PDB entry 3CLE | X-ray diffraction, 2.50 A resolution | chains L and H

# Chain L
Molecule: Fab light chain
Source organism: Mus musculus
Notes: antibody fragment or engineered binder
Sequence (214 residues; each row starts with the number of its first residue):
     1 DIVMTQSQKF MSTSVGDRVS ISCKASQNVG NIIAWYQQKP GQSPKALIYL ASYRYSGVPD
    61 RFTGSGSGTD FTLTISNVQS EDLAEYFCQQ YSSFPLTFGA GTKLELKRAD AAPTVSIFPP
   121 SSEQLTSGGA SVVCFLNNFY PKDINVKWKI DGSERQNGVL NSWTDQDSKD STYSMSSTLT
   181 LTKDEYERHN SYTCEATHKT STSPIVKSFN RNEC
Disordered / not traced: 213-214
Disulfides: Cys23-Cys88, Cys134-Cys194

# Chain H
Molecule: Fab heavy chain
Source organism: Mus musculus
Notes: antibody fragment or engineered binder
Sequence (220 residues; numbered 1 to 226 plus 5 insertion-coded residues; 11 numbers in that range are skipped by the numbering (no residue carries them; nothing is unmodelled there); the number before each row is that of its first residue; a row labelled like 82A-82C holds insertion residues (82A, then the next letters in order)):
     1 QAQLQESGAE LVRPGASVKM SCKASGYRFT SYNMHWVKQT PRQGLEWIGA IY
   52A P
    53 GNGDTSYNQK FKGKATLTVD KSSSTAYMQL
82A-82C SSL
    83 TSEDSAVYFC ARGRLSLG
  100A F
   101 DYWGQGSTLT VSSAKTTAPS VYPLAPVCGD TTGSSVTLGC LVKGYFPEPV TL
   154 TW
   160 NSGSLSSG
   169 VHTFPAVLQS
   181 DLYTLSSSVT VTSS
   196 TWP
   200 SQSIT
   206 CNVAHPASST KVDKKIEPRG P
Disordered / not traced: 225-226
Disulfides: Cys22-Cys92, Cys140-Cys206

# Interface between chain L and chain H
Pairs across the interface - 65 pairs, chain L then chain H:
  Tyr36(L) with Gly100(H); Phe100A(H), hydrogen bond (side chain-backbone); Trp103(H)
  Gln38(L) with Gln39(H), hydrogen bond
  Ser43(L) with Phe91(H); Gly104(H), hydrogen bond (side chain-backbone); Gln105(H)
  Pro44(L) with Phe91(H); Trp103(H), hydrophobic
  Ala46(L) with Phe100A(H)
  Tyr49(L) with Leu99(H), hydrophobic
  Leu50(L) with Ser98(H)
  Tyr55(L) with Leu99(H), hydrogen bond (side chain-backbone); Asp101(H)
  Phe87(L) with Gln39(H); Leu45(H), hydrophobic
  Gln89(L) with Phe100A(H)
  Tyr91(L) with Leu97(H); Ser98(H), hydrogen bond (side chain-backbone); Gly100(H)
  Phe94(L) with Trp47(H), hydrophobic; Ser58(H)
  Pro95(L) with Trp47(H), hydrophobic
  Leu96(L) with His35(H); Trp47(H); Phe100A(H), hydrophobic
  Phe98(L) with Leu45(H); Phe100A(H), hydrophobic
  Ser116(L) with Thr137(H)
  Ile117(L) with Val127(H)
  Phe118(L) with Leu124(H); Ala125(H); Pro126(H); Thr137(H)
  Pro119(L) with Ala125(H); Val127(H)
  Ser121(L) with Tyr122(H); Pro123(H)
  Ser122(L) with Arg224(H), hydrogen bond
  Glu123(L) with Tyr122(H); Pro123(H); Lys219(H), salt bridge; Arg224(H), salt bridge
  Gln124(L) with Tyr122(H)
  Phe135(L) with Phe172(H), hydrophobic; Ser186(H); Ser187(H); Ser188(H)
  Asn137(L) with His170(H); Phe172(H); Ser188(H), hydrogen bond
  Asn138(L) with His170(H)
  Leu160(L) with Gln177(H)
  Asn161(L) with Val175(H)
  Ser162(L) with Phe172(H); Pro173(H), hydrogen bond (side chain-backbone)
  Trp163(L) with Pro173(H)
  Thr164(L) with Phe172(H)
  Ser174(L) with His170(H), hydrogen bond; Phe172(H)
  Met175(L) with Phe172(H)
  Ser176(L) with Phe172(H); Ser186(H), hydrogen bond
  Thr180(L) with Lys143(H)
  Phe209(L) with Val127(H), hydrophobic
Other interface residues (no listed pair), chain L (40 interface residues in all): Gln42, Ser127, Ser131, Val133
Other interface residues (no listed pair), chain H (40 interface residues in all): Val37, Asn60, Arg96, Leu138, Gly139, Leu141, Thr171

# In short
The chain L/chain H interface involves 40 residues from each chain, with 10 hydrogen bonds and 2 salt bridges.
Polar pairs include Glu123(L)-Lys219(H), Glu123(L)-Arg224(H) and Tyr36(L)-Phe100A(H).
Chain L is Fab light chain and chain H is Fab heavy chain, both from Mus musculus; the structure, HIV
neutralizing monoclonal antibody YZ23, was determined by X-ray diffraction.
